Entry 1ZLK (X-ray diffraction, 3.10 A resolution); this record covers chains D and A of the 4 polymer chains in the assembly.

Chain D:
Molecule: 43-nt DNA strand
Sequence (43 nucleotides; row label = number of the first residue in the row; numbering starts at 0):
     0 CGTGGCCAGG GTTAGGGACT TTAGTCCCCA AAGCGCGGGC CAT
Unresolved in the structure: 0-6, 32-42

Chain A:
Name: Dormancy Survival Regulator
From: Mycobacterium tuberculosis
Notes: fragment: C-terminal domain
Amino-acid sequence (95 residues; row label = number of the first residue in the row):
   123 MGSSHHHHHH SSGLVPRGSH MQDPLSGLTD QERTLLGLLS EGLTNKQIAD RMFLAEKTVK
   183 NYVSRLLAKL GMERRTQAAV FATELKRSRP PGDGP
Unresolved in the structure: 123-144, 210-217
Construct notes: cloning artifact (123-126, 133-143); expression tag (127-132)

Interface between chain D and chain A:
Residue-residue contacts (12; chain D residue first):
  DT12(D) - Tyr184(A)  sugar contact
  DA13(D) - Gln153(A)  hydrogen bond to the phosphate
  DA13(D) - Thr180(A)  sugar contact
  DA13(D) - Tyr184(A)  hydrogen bond to the phosphate
  DG14(D) - Leu176(A)  phosphate contact
  DG14(D) - Ala177(A)  hydrogen bond to the phosphate
  DG14(D) - Thr180(A)  hydrogen bond to the phosphate
  DG14(D) - Asn183(A)  base contact
  DG15(D) - Lys179(A)  hydrogen bond to the base
  DG15(D) - Asn183(A)  base contact
  DG16(D) - Lys179(A)  hydrogen bond to the base
  DA17(D) - Lys179(A)  base contact
Also at the interface, not in a pair above, chain A (8 interface residues in all): Asp152

Summary:
6 residues of chain D face 8 of chain A across their interface; the contacts include 6 hydrogen bonds. Polar
pairs include DG15(D)-Lys179(A), DG16(D)-Lys179(A) and DA13(D)-Gln153(A).
Chain D is a 43-nt DNA strand and chain A is Dormancy Survival Regulator (Mycobacterium tuberculosis); the
structure, Crystal Structure of the Mycobacterium tuberculosis Hypoxic Response Regulator DosR C-terminal
Domain-DNA Complex, was determined by X-ray diffraction together with 1ZLJ from the same study.
